5SB4 - chains C and D of the 6 polymer chains in the assembly; structure by X-ray diffraction, 2.50 A resolution.

== Chain C ==
Name: Tubulin alpha-1B chain
Source organism: Bos taurus
UniProtKB: P81947 (TBA1B_BOVIN); residues 1-451 here = UniProt positions 1-451
Amino-acid sequence (451 residues; row label = number of the first residue in the row):
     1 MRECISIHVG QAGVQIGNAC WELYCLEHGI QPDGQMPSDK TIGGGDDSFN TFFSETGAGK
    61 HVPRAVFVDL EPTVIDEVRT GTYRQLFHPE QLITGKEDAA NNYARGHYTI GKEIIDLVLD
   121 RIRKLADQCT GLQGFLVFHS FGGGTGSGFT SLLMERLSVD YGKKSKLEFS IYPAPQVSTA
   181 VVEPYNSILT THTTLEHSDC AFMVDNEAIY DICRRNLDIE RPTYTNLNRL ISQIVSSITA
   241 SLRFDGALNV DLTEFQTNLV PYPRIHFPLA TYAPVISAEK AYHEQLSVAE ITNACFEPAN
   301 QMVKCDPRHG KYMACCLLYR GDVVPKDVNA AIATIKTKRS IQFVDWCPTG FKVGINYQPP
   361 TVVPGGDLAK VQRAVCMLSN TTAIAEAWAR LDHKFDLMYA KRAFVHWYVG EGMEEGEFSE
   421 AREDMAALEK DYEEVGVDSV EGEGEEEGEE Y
Disordered / not traced: 441-451
Bound ions: Ca2+ site 1: Asp39, Thr41, Gly44, Glu55; Ca2+ site 2: Glu284 (shared with 1 residue of chain B)
Residues lining bound ligands:
  - 4B6 (N-{4-[2-(2-fluoroanilino)-1,3-thiazol-4-yl]phenyl}acetamide): Cys4, Gln133, Gly134, Phe135, Leu136, Ser165, Lys166, Leu167, Leu242, Thr253, Gln256, Thr257
  - GTP (guanosine-5'-triphosphate): Gly10, Gln11, Ala12, Gln15, Ile16, Asp69, Asp98, Ala99, Ala100, Asn101, Ser140, Gly142, Gly143, Gly144, Thr145, Gly146, Ile171, Pro173, Val177, Ser178, Thr179, Glu183, Asn206, Tyr224, Leu227, Asn228, Ile231
Reported in the primary citation:
  - conformationally variable residues (side-chain flip): Leu167
  - binding site for 4B6: Leu167

== Chain D ==
Name: Tubulin beta-2B chain
Source organism: Bos taurus
UniProtKB: Q6B856 (TBB2B_BOVIN); the author numbering skips numbers that UniProt does not, so the offset changes along the chain: 1-42 = UniProt 1-42; 45-360 = UniProt 43-358; 369-455 = UniProt 359-445
Amino-acid sequence (445 residues; each row starts with the number of its first residue; note: 10 numbers in that range are skipped by the numbering (no residue carries them; nothing is unmodelled there)):
     1 MREIVHIQAG QCGNQIGAKF WEVISDEHGI DPTGSYHGDS DL
    45 QLERINVYYN EATGNKYVPR AILVDLEPGT MDSVRSGPFG QIFRPDNFVF GQSGAGNNWA
   105 KGHYTEGAEL VDSVLDVVRK ESESCDCLQG FQLTHSLGGG TGSGMGTLLI SKIREEYPDR
   165 IMNTFSVMPS PKVSDTVVEP YNATLSVHQL VENTDETYCI DNEALYDICF RTLKLTTPTY
   225 GDLNHLVSAT MSGVTTCLRF PGQLNADLRK LAVNMVPFPR LHFFMPGFAP LTSRGSQQYR
   285 ALTVPELTQQ MFDSKNMMAA CDPRHGRYLT VAAIFRGRMS MKEVDEQMLN VQNKNSSYFV
   345 EWIPNNVKTA VCDIPP
   369 RGLKMSATFI GNSTAIQELF KRISEQFTAM FRRKAFLHWY TGEGMDEMEF TEAESNMNDL
   429 VSEYQQYQDA TADEQGEFEE EEGEDEA
Disordered / not traced: 280-285, 442-455
Residues lining bound ligands: GDP (guanosine-5'-diphosphate): Gly10, Gln11, Cys12, Gln15, Ile16, Asp69, Asn101, Ser140, Gly142, Gly143, Gly144, Thr145, Gly146, Val171, Pro173, Val177, Ser178, Glu183, Asn206, Leu209, Tyr224, Leu227, Asn228, Val231
Curated features (UniProtKB/Swiss-Prot):
  - motif: Met1 to Ile4 (MREI motif)
  - binding site (GTP): Gln11, Glu71, Ser140, Gly144, Thr145, Gly146, Asn206, Asn228
  - binding site (Mg(2+)): Glu71
  - modified residue: Ser40 (Phosphoserine), Thr57 (Phosphothreonine), Lys60 (N6-acetyllysine), Ser174 (Phosphoserine), Thr287 (Phosphothreonine), Thr292 (Phosphothreonine), Arg320 (Omega-N-methylarginine), Glu448 (5-glutamyl polyglutamate)
  - cross-link (Glycyl lysine isopeptide (Lys-Gly)): Lys60 (interchain with G-Cter in ubiquitin), Lys326 (interchain with G-Cter in ubiquitin)

== How chain C and chain D interact ==
Residue-residue contacts (54):
  Gln11(C) with Gln247(D), hydrogen bond
  Lys96(C) with Arg2(D); Asp130(D), salt bridge
  Glu97(C) with Arg2(D), salt bridge; Cys131(D); Arg164(D), salt bridge
  Asp98(C) with Asp251(D); Lys254(D), salt bridge
  Ala100(C) with Arg253(D); Lys254(D); Val257(D)
  Asn101(C) with Lys254(D)
  Arg105(C) with Arg253(D)
  Pro175(C) with Asn349(D)
  Ser178(C) with Lys352(D), hydrogen bond
  Thr179(C) with Leu248(D); Asn258(D), hydrogen bond (backbone-side chain)
  Ala180(C) with Asn258(D)
  Val181(C) with Asn258(D), hydrogen bond (backbone-side chain); Ile347(D), hydrophobic; Pro348(D); Asn349(D)
  Tyr210(C) with Asp329(D)
  Glu220(C) with Lys326(D)
  Arg221(C) with Asp329(D), salt bridge
  Tyr224(C) with Gln247(D)
  Lys394(C) with Pro348(D); Asn349(D), hydrogen bond
  Leu397(C) with Glu345(D); Trp346(D); Pro348(D), hydrophobic; Ala440(D), hydrophobic
  Met398(C) with Trp346(D), hydrogen bond (backbone-backbone); Pro348(D)
  Lys401(C) with Phe262(D); Trp346(D); Ala438(D); Thr439(D), hydrogen bond (side chain-backbone)
  Arg402(C) with Phe262(D)
  Ala403(C) with Pro261(D); Phe262(D), hydrophobic
  Phe404(C) with Val257(D); Asn258(D); Val260(D); Pro261(D), hydrogen bond (backbone-backbone); Thr314(D); Ile347(D), hydrophobic
  His406(C) with Val260(D); Pro261(D); Phe262(D); Pro263(D)
  Trp407(C) with Ala256(D); Val257(D); Val260(D), hydrogen bond (side chain-backbone)
Other interface residues (no listed pair), chain C (27 interface residues in all): Val182, Glu411
Other interface residues (no listed pair), chain D (31 interface residues in all): Ser324, Met325, Asn350

== Overview ==
The interface between chain C and chain D involves 27 residues on one side and 31 on the other; the contacts
include 9 hydrogen bonds and 5 salt bridges. Among the polar pairs are Lys96(C)-Asp130(D), Glu97(C)-Arg2(D)
and Glu97(C)-Arg164(D). The paper reports a binding site for 4B6 at Leu167(C); conformational variability at
Leu167(C).
Here chain C is Tubulin alpha-1B chain and chain D is Tubulin beta-2B chain, both from Bos taurus. Entry 5SB4
(Tubulin-todalam-8-complex) was determined by X-ray diffraction together with 5SB3, 5SB5, 5SB6, 5SB7 and 7Z7D
from the same study.
